Entry 6O6C (electron microscopy, 3.10 A resolution); this record covers chains B and C of the 13 polymer chains in the assembly.

[Chain B]
Molecule: DNA-directed RNA polymerase II subunit RPB2
From: Saccharomyces cerevisiae
Notes: EC 2.7.7.6
UniProtKB: P08518 (RPB2_YEAST); residues 1-1224 here = UniProt positions 1-1224
Sequence (1224 residues; row label = number of the first residue in the row):
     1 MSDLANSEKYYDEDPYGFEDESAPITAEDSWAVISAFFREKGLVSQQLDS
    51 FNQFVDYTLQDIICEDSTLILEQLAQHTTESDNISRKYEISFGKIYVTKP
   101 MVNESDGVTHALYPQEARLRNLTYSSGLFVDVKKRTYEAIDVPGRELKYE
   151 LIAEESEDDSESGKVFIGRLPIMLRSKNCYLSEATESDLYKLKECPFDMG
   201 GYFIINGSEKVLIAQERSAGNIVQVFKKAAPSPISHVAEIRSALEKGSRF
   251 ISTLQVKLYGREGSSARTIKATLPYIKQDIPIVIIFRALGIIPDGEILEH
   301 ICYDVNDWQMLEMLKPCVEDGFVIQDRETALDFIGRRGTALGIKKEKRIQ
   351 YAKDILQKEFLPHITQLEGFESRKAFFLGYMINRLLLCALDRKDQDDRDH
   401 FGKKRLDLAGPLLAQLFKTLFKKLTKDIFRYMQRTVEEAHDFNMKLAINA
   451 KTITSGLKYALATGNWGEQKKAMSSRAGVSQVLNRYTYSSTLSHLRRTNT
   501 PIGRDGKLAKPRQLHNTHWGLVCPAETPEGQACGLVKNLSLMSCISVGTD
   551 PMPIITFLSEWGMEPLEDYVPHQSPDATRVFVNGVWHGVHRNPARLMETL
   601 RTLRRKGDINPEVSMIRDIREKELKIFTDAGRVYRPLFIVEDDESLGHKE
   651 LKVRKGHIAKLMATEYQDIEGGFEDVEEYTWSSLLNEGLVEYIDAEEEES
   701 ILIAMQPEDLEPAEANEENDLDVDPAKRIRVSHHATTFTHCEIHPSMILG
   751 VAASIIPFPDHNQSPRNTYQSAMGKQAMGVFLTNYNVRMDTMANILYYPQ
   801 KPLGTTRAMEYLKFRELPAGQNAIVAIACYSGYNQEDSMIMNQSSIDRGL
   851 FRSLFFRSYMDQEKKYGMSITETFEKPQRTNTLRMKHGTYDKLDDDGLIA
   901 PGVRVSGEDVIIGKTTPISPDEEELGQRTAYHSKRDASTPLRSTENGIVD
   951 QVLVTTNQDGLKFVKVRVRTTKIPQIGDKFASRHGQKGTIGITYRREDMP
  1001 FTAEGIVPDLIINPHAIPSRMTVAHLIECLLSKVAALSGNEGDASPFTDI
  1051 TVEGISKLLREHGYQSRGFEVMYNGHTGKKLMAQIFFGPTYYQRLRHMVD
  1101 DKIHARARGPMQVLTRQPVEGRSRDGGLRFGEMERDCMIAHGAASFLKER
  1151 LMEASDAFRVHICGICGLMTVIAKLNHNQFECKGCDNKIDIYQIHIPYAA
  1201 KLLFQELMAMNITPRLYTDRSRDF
Disordered / not traced: 1-17, 502-511, 669-677, 711-733
Metal / ion sites: Zn2+: Cys-1163, Cys-1182, Cys-1185

[Chain C]
Molecule: DNA-directed RNA polymerase II subunit RPB3
From: Saccharomyces cerevisiae
UniProtKB: P16370 (RPB3_YEAST); residues 1-318 here = UniProt positions 1-318
Sequence (318 residues; each row starts with the number of its first residue):
     1 MSEEGPQVKIREASKDNVDFILSNVDLAMANSLRRVMIAEIPTLAIDSVE
    51 VETNTTVLADEFIAHRLGLIPLQSMDIEQLEYSRDCFCEDHCDKCSVVLT
   101 LQAFGESESTTNVYSKDLVIVSNLMGRNIGHPIIQDKEGNGVLICKLRKG
   151 QELKLTCVAKKGIAKEHAKWGPAAAIEFEYDPWNKLKHTDYWYEQDSAKE
   201 WPQSKNCEYEDPPNEGDPFDYKAQADTFYMNVESVGSIPVDQVVVRGIDT
   251 LQKKVASILLALTQMDQDKVNFASGDNNTASNMLGSNEDVMMTGAEQDPY
   301 SNASQMGNTGSGGYDNAW
Disordered / not traced: 271-318
Metal / ion sites: Zn2+: Cys-86, Cys-92, Cys-95
Swiss-Prot annotation at these positions:
  - binding site (Zn(2+)): Cys-86, Cys-88, Cys-92, Cys-95
  - modified residue: Ser-2 (N-acetylserine)
  - natural variant: Ala-30 (A30D: In mutant RPB3-1)
  - mutagenesis: Lys-9 (K9E: Transcript termination readthrough)

[Interface between chain B and chain C]
Residue-residue contacts (76; chain B residue first):
  Tyr-797(B) / Glu-61(C)
  Tyr-797(B) / Phe-62(C)
  Tyr-798(B) / Phe-62(C)  hydrophobic
  Tyr-798(B) / Arg-66(C)  hydrogen bond
  Ser-844(B) / Ala-168(C)
  Asp-847(B) / His-65(C)
  Asp-847(B) / His-167(C)  hydrogen bond (backbone-side chain)
  Asp-847(B) / Ala-168(C)  hydrogen bond (side chain-backbone)
  Arg-848(B) / His-65(C)  hydrogen bond (backbone-side chain)
  Arg-848(B) / Leu-69(C)
  Arg-848(B) / Ala-168(C)
  Gly-849(B) / His-65(C)
  Arg-852(B) / His-65(C)  hydrogen bond
  Leu-854(B) / Ala-59(C)  hydrophobic
  Leu-854(B) / Glu-61(C)
  Ile-948(B) / Asp-60(C)
  Arg-969(B) / Ala-59(C)
  Arg-969(B) / Asp-60(C)  salt bridge
  Arg-969(B) / Glu-61(C)  salt bridge
  Thr-971(B) / Glu-61(C)
  Arg-995(B) / Lys-165(C)
  Arg-996(B) / Ile-38(C)
  Arg-996(B) / Ala-174(C)  hydrogen bond (side chain-backbone)
  Glu-997(B) / Arg-34(C)
  Glu-997(B) / Arg-35(C)  hydrogen bond (backbone-side chain)
  Glu-997(B) / Ala-39(C)
  Glu-997(B) / Lys-165(C)  salt bridge
  Asp-998(B) / Arg-35(C)  salt bridge
  Phe-1001(B) / Arg-34(C)
  Phe-1001(B) / Phe-178(C)  hydrophobic
  Ala-1003(B) / Glu-177(C)
  Ala-1003(B) / Phe-178(C)  hydrogen bond (backbone-backbone)
  Ala-1003(B) / Glu-179(C)
  Glu-1004(B) / Glu-177(C)
  Gly-1005(B) / Ile-176(C)
  Arg-1060(B) / Lys-199(C)
  Arg-1060(B) / Glu-200(C)
  Arg-1060(B) / Pro-202(C)
  Gly-1063(B) / Pro-202(C)
  Tyr-1064(B) / Pro-202(C)
  Gln-1065(B) / Trp-201(C)
  Gln-1065(B) / Pro-202(C)
  Arg-1067(B) / Trp-192(C)
  Arg-1067(B) / Glu-194(C)  salt bridge
  Phe-1069(B) / Trp-192(C)
  Phe-1069(B) / Trp-201(C)
  Val-1071(B) / Tyr-191(C)  hydrophobic
  Val-1071(B) / Trp-201(C)  hydrophobic
  Tyr-1073(B) / Phe-178(C)
  Tyr-1073(B) / Glu-179(C)
  Tyr-1073(B) / Tyr-180(C)  hydrogen bond (side chain-backbone)
  Gly-1075(B) / Arg-34(C)  hydrogen bond (backbone-side chain)
  Gly-1075(B) / Arg-35(C)  hydrogen bond (backbone-side chain)
  His-1076(B) / Asn-31(C)  hydrogen bond (backbone-side chain)
  His-1076(B) / Arg-35(C)
  Thr-1077(B) / Leu-27(C)
  Thr-1077(B) / Asn-31(C)  hydrogen bond (backbone-side chain)
  Gly-1078(B) / Asn-31(C)
  Gly-1078(B) / Phe-178(C)
  Gly-1078(B) / Tyr-180(C)
  Lys-1079(B) / Tyr-180(C)
  Lys-1080(B) / Tyr-180(C)  hydrogen bond (side chain-backbone)
  Lys-1080(B) / Asp-181(C)  hydrogen bond (side chain-backbone)
  Lys-1080(B) / His-188(C)
  Lys-1080(B) / Thr-189(C)
  Leu-1081(B) / His-188(C)
  Leu-1081(B) / Thr-189(C)  hydrogen bond (backbone-side chain)
  Met-1082(B) / Lys-187(C)
  Met-1082(B) / His-188(C)
  Met-1082(B) / Thr-189(C)  hydrogen bond (backbone-side chain)
  Met-1082(B) / Asp-190(C)  hydrogen bond (backbone-backbone)
  Gln-1084(B) / Thr-189(C)  hydrogen bond
  Gln-1084(B) / Asp-190(C)  hydrogen bond (side chain-backbone)
  Gln-1084(B) / Tyr-191(C)
  Gln-1084(B) / Trp-192(C)  hydrogen bond (side chain-backbone)
  Gln-1084(B) / Trp-201(C)
Other interface residues (no listed pair), chain B (38 interface residues in all): Thr-1002, Glu-1070
Other interface residues (no listed pair), chain C (36 interface residues in all): Ala-173, Ala-175

[Summary]
The interface between chain B and chain C involves 38 residues on one side and 36 on the other; the contacts
include 21 hydrogen bonds and 5 salt bridges. Among the polar pairs are Arg-969(B)/Asp-60(C),
Arg-969(B)/Glu-61(C) and Glu-997(B)/Lys-165(C).
Here chain B is DNA-directed RNA polymerase II subunit RPB2 and chain C is DNA-directed RNA polymerase II
subunit RPB3, both from Saccharomyces cerevisiae. Entry 6O6C (RNA polymerase II elongation complex arrested at
a CPD lesion) was determined by electron microscopy.
